PDB entry 7PXC | electron microscopy, 3.84 A resolution | chains C and d of the 36 polymer chains in the assembly

[Chain C]
Name: Proteasome-associated ATPase
Source organism: Mycobacterium tuberculosis (strain ATCC 25618 / H37Rv)
Reference sequence: P9WQN5 (ARC_MYCTU); residue numbers follow UniProt; this construct covers 1-609
Sequence (609 residues; row label = number of the first residue in the row):
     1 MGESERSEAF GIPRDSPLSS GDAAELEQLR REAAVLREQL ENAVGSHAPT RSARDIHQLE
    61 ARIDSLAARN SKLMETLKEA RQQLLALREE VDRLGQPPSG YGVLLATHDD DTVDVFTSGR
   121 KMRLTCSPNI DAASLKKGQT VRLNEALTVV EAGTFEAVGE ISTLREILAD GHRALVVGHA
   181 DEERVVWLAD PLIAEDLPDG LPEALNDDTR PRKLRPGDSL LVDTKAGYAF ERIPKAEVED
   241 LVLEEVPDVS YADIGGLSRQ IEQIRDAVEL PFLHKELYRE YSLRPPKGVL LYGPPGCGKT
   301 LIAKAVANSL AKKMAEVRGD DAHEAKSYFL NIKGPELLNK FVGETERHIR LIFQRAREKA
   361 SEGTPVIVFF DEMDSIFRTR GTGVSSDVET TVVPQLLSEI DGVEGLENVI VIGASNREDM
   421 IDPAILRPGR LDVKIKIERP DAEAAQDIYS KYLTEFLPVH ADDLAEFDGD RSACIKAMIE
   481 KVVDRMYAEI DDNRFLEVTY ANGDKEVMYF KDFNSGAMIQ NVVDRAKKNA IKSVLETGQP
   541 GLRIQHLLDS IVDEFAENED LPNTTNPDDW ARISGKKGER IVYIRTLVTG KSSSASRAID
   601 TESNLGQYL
Not modelled in the structure: 1-96, 194-210, 316-325, 588-602
Swiss-Prot annotation at these positions:
  - region: Tyr608, Leu609 (Docks into pockets in the proteasome alpha-ring)
  - binding site (ATP): Gly296 to Leu301
  - cross-link: Lys591 (Isoglutamyl lysine isopeptide (Lys-Gln) (interchain with Q-Cter in protein Pup))
  - mutagenesis: Arg120 (R120A: Does not dramatically affect proteasome substrate degradation), Arg173 (R173E: Impairs Mpa hexamerization; when associated with A-187 and E-235), Trp187 (W187A: Impairs Mpa hexamerization; when associated with E-173 and E-235), Lys225 (K225A: Does not dramatically affect proteasome substrate degradation), Lys235 (K235E: Impairs Mpa hexamerization; when associated with E-173 and A-187), Lys299 (K299Q: Reduces both ATPase activity and ATP affinity. Abolishes proteasome substrate degradation and protection against RNI), Phe341 (F341A: Abolishes unfolding capacity; F341Y: No effect on unfolding capacity), Val342 (V342A: Abolishes proteasome substrate degradation), Asp371 (D371A: Severely reduces ATPase activity. Abolishes proteasome substrate degradation and protection against RNI), Glu372 (E372A: Severely reduces ATPase activity. Abolishes protection against RNI; E372Q: Abolishes protection against RNI), Tyr608 to Leu609 (Retains ATPase and unfolding activities, yet abolishes proteasome substrate degradation and protection against RNI. Is also highly attenuated in mice), Tyr608 (Y608E/F: Abolishes proteasome substrate degradation and protection against RNI)
Bound ions: Mg2+: Thr300 (together with ATP)
Ligand contacts:
  - ATP (adenosine-5'-triphosphate), molecule 1: Asp253, Ile254, Gly255, Pro295, Gly296, Cys297, Gly298, Lys299, Thr300, Leu301, Ile448, Tyr452, Gly516, Ala517, Gln520
  - ATP, molecule 2: Asp401, Arg427, Arg430

[Chain d]
Name: Proteasome subunit alpha
Source organism: Mycobacterium tuberculosis (strain ATCC 25618 / H37Rv)
Reference sequence: P9WHU1 (PSA_MYCTU); residues 1-248 here = UniProt positions 1-248
Sequence (248 residues; numbered 1 to 248; the number before each row is that of its first residue):
     1 MSFPYFISPE QAMRERSELA RKGIARAKSV VALAYAGGVL FVAENPSRSL QKISELYDRV
    61 GFAAAGKFNE FDNLRRGGIQ FADTRGYAYD RRDVTGRQLA NVYAQTLGTI FTEQAKPYEV
   121 ELCVAEVAHY GETKRPELYR ITYDGSIADE PHFVVMGGTT EPIANALKES YAENASLTDA
   181 LRIAVAALRA GSADTSGGDQ PTLGVASLEV AVLDANRPRR AFRRITGSAL QALLVDQESP
   241 QSDGESSG
Not modelled in the structure: 1-7, 191-202, 235-248
Swiss-Prot annotation at these positions:
  - modified residue: Ser2 (N-acetylserine), Thr84 (Phosphothreonine), Thr178 (Phosphothreonine), Thr202 (Phosphothreonine)
  - mutagenesis: Met1 to Ser8 (Markedly increases peptidolytic activity. Disappearance of the apparent obstruction in alpha rings. Designated open-gate mutant)

[Interface between chain C and chain d]
Contacting residue pairs (25; chain C residue first):
  Ala501(C) - Glu10(d)
  Lys505(C) - Arg21(d)
  Val582(C) - Glu10(d)
  Val582(C) - Arg14(d)
  Tyr583(C) - Arg14(d)  hydrogen bond (side chain-backbone)
  Tyr583(C) - Glu15(d)  hydrogen bond (side chain-backbone)
  Tyr583(C) - Glu18(d)
  Arg585(C) - Arg21(d)
  Leu605(C) - Arg26(d)
  Gly606(C) - Lys67(d)
  Gln607(C) - Leu50(d)
  Gln607(C) - Lys67(d)
  Gln607(C) - Phe68(d)  hydrogen bond (backbone-backbone)
  Tyr608(C) - Arg26(d)  hydrogen bond
  Tyr608(C) - Lys67(d)
  Tyr608(C) - Glu119(d)  hydrogen bond
  Leu609(C) - Ala27(d)
  Leu609(C) - Lys28(d)  hydrogen bond (backbone-backbone)
  Leu609(C) - Asn45(d)
  Leu609(C) - Leu50(d)  hydrophobic
  Leu609(C) - Lys52(d)  hydrogen bond (backbone-side chain)
  Leu609(C) - Ala65(d)
  Leu609(C) - Gly66(d)  hydrogen bond (backbone-backbone)
  Leu609(C) - Phe68(d)  hydrophobic
  Leu609(C) - Phe71(d)
Interface residues without a listed pair, chain C (11 interface residues in all): Arg580
Interface residues without a listed pair, chain d (20 interface residues in all): Gly23, Gln51, Asn69
The authors on this interface:
  - interface residues, chain d: Glu10(d), Glu15(d), Glu18(d)

[Summary]
The interface between chain C and chain d involves 11 residues on one side and 20 on the other, with 8
hydrogen bonds. Among the polar pairs are Tyr583(C)-Arg14(d), Tyr583(C)-Glu15(d) and Tyr608(C)-Arg26(d). Chain
C binds ATP. From the paper: interface residues Glu10(d), Glu15(d) and Glu18(d).
Here chain C is Proteasome-associated ATPase and chain d is Proteasome subunit alpha, both from Mycobacterium
tuberculosis (strain ATCC 25618 / H37Rv). Entry 7PXC (Substrate-engaged mycobacterial Proteasome-associated
ATPase in complex with open-gate 20S CP - composite map (state A)) was determined by electron microscopy (same
publication as 7PX9, 7PXA, 7PXB and 7PXD).
